PDB entry 1BT6 | X-ray diffraction, 2.40 A resolution | chains A and C of the 4 polymer chains in the assembly

Chain A:
Protein: S100A10
From: Homo sapiens
UniProtKB: P60903 (S10AA_HUMAN); residue numbers follow UniProt; this construct covers 1-96
Sequence (96 residues; numbered 1 to 96; the number before each row is that of its first residue):
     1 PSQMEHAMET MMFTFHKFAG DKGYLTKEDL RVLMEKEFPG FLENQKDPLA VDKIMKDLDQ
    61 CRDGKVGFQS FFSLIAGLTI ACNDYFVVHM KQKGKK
Disordered / not traced: 92-96

Chain C:
Protein: Annexin II
Notes: fragment: n-terminal
UniProtKB: P17785 (ANX2_CHICK); numbering as in UniProt (aligned over 1-13)
Sequence (14 residues; numbered 0 to 13; the number before each row is that of its first residue; numbering starts at 0):
     0 XSTVHEILSK LSLE
Disordered / not traced: 12-13
Modified residues: ACE (acetyl group) at position 0

How chain A and chain C interact:
Residue-residue contacts - 13 pairs, chain A then chain C:
  Pro1(A) with ACE_0(C); Ser1(C)
  Glu5(A) with ACE_0(C); Val3(C); His4(C), salt bridge
  His6(A) with ACE_0(C)
  Met8(A) with Val3(C), hydrophobic
  Glu9(A) with ACE_0(C); Ser1(C); Thr2(C), hydrogen bond (side chain-backbone); Val3(C), hydrogen bond (side chain-backbone)
  Met12(A) with Val3(C), hydrophobic
  Phe13(A) with Thr2(C)
Other interface residues (no listed pair), chain C (6 interface residues in all): Leu7

Summary:
7 residues of chain A face 6 of chain C across their interface; the contacts include 2 hydrogen bonds and 1
salt bridge. Polar pairs include Glu5(A)-His4(C), Glu9(A)-Thr2(C) and Glu9(A)-Val3(C).
Here chain A is S100A10 (Homo sapiens) and chain C is Annexin II. Entry 1BT6 (P11 (S100A10), ligand of annexin
II in complex with annexin II N-terminus) was determined by X-ray diffraction together with 1A4P from the same
study.
